PDB entry 8FR8 | electron microscopy, 2.76 A resolution | chains A and K of the 58 polymer chains in the assembly

Chain A:
Molecule: 23S rRNA
Source organism: Mycolicibacterium smegmatis MC2 155
Sequence (3119 nucleotides; numbered 2 to 3120; the number before each row is that of its first residue):
     2 AAGUGUUUAA GGGCGCAUGG UGGAUGCCUU GGCACUGGGA GCCGAUGAAG GACGUAGGAG
    62 GCUGCGAUAA GCCUCGGGGA GCUGUCAACC GAGCGUUGAU CCGAGGAUGU CCGAAUGGGG
   122 AAACCCGGCA CGAGUGAUGU CGUGUCACCA GGCGCUGAAU AUAUAGGCGU CUGGGGGGAA
   182 CGCGGGGAAG UGAAACAUCU CAGUACCCGU AGGAAGAGAA AACAAAAUGU GAUUCCGUGA
   242 GUAGUGGCGA GCGAAAGCGG AGGAUGGCUA AACCGUAUGC AUGUGAUACC GGGUAGGGGU
   302 UGUGUGUGCG GGGUUGUGGG ACCUAUCUUU CCGGCUCUAC CUGGCUGGAG GGCAGUGAGA
   362 AAAUGUUGUG GUUAGCGGAA AUGGCUUGGG AUGGCCUGCC GUAGACGGUG AGAGCCCGGU
   422 ACGUGAAAAC CCGACGUCUG UCUUGAUGGU GUUCCCGAGU AGCAGCGGGC CCGUGGAAUC
   482 UGCUGUGAAU CUGCCGGGAC CACCCGGUAA GCCUGAAUAC UUCCCAGUGA CCGAUAGCGG
   542 AUUAGUACCG UGAGGGAAUG GUGAAAAGUA CCCCGGGAGG GGAGUGAAAG AGUACCUGAA
   602 ACCGUGCGCU UACAAUCCGU CAGAGCCCUC GACGUGUCGU GGGGUGAUGG CGUGCCUUUU
   662 GAAGAAUGAG CCUGCGAGUC AGGGACAUGU CGCGAGGUUA ACCCGGGUGG GGUAGCCGCA
   722 GCGAAAGCGA GUCUGAAUAG GGCGUAUCCA CACAAGAGUG UGUGGUGUAG UGGUGUGUUC
   782 UGGACCCGAA GCGGAGUGAU CUACCCAUGG CCAGGGUGAA GCGCGGGUAA GACCGCGUGG
   842 AGGCCCGAAC CCACUUAGGU UGAAGACUGA GGGGAUGAGC UGUGGGUAGG GGUGAAAGGC
   902 CAAUCAAACU CCGUGAUAGC UGGUUCUCCC CGAAAUGCAU UUAGGUGCAG CGUCGCAUGU
   962 UUCUUGCCGG AGGUAGAGCU ACUGGAUGGC CGAUGGGCCC CACAGGGUUA CUGACGUCAG
  1022 CCAAACUCCG AAUGCCGGUA AGUCCAAGAG UGCGGCAGUG AGACGGCGGG GGAUAAGCUC
  1082 CGUGCGUCGA GAGGGAAACA GCCCAGAUCG CCGGCUAAGG CCCCUAAGCG UGUGCUAAGU
  1142 GGAAAAGGAU GUGCAGUCGC GAAGACAACC AGGAGGUUGG CUUAGAAGCA GCCACCCUUG
  1202 AAAGAGUGCG UAAUAGCUCA CUGGUCAAGU GAUUGUGCGC CGAUAAUGUA GCGGGGCUCA
  1262 AGCACACCGC CGAAGCCGCG GCAGCCAACG UGUUGGCUGG GUAGGGGAGC GUCCUGCAUC
  1322 CGGUGAAGCC GCCGAGUGAU CGAGUGGUGG AGGGUGUGGG AGUGAGAAUG CAGGCAUGAG
  1382 UAGCGAUUAG GCAAGUGAGA ACCUUGCCCG CCGAAAGACC AAGGGUUCCU GGGCCAGGCC
  1442 AGUCCGCCCA GGGUGAGUCG GGACCUAAGG CGAGGCCGAC AGGCGUAGUC GAUGGACAAC
  1502 GGGUUGAUAU UCCCGUACCC GUGUAUGUGC GUCCAUGAUG AAUCAGCGGU ACUAACCAUC
  1562 CAAAACCACC GUGACCGCAC CUUUCGGGGU GUGGCGUUGG UGGGGCUGCA UGGGACCUUC
  1622 GUUGGUAGUA GUCAAGCGAU GGGGUGACGC AGGAAGGUAG CCGUACCGGU CAGUGGUAAU
  1682 ACCGGGGUAA GCCUGUAGGG AGUCAGAUAG GUAAAUCCGU CUGGCAUAUA UCCUGAGAGG
  1742 UGAUGCAUAG CCGAGUGAGG CGAAUUCGGU GAUCCUAUGC UGCCGAGAAA AGCCUCUAGC
  1802 GAGGACAUAC ACGGCCCGUA CCCCAAACCA ACACAGGUGG UCAGGUAGAG AAUACUAAGG
  1862 CGUACGAGUG AACUAUGGUU AAGGAACUCG GCAAAAUGCC CCCGUAACUU CGGGAGAAGG
  1922 GGGACCCACA UGGCGUGUAA GCCUUUACGG CCCAAGCGUG AGUGGGUGGC ACAAACCAGU
  1982 GAGAAGCGAC UGUUUACUAA AAACACAGGU CCGUGCGAAG UCGCAAGACG AUGUAUACGG
  2042 ACUGACGCCU GCCCGGUGCU GGAAGGUUAA GAGGACCCGU UAACUCCCUU UGGGGGUGAA
  2102 GCGGAGAAUU UAAGCCCCAG UAAACGGCGG UGGUAACUAU AACCAUCCUA AGGUAGCGAA
  2162 AUUCCUUGUC GGGUAAGUUC CGACCUGCAC GAAUGGCGUA ACGACUUCUC AACUGUCUCA
  2222 ACCAUAGACU CGGCGAAAUU GCACUACGAG UAAAGAUGCU CGUUACGCGC GGCAGGACGA
  2282 AAAGACCCCG GGACCUUCAC UACAACUUGG UAUUGGUGCU CGAUACGGUU UGUGUAGGAU
  2342 AGGUGGGAGA CUGUGAAGCU CACACGCCAG UGUGGGUGGA GUCGUUGUUG AAAUACCACU
  2402 CUGAUCGUAU UGGGCCUCUA ACCUCGGACC GUAUAUCCGG UUCAGGGACA GUGCCUGGUG
  2462 GGUAGUUUAA CUGGGGCGGU UGCCUCCUAA AAUGUAACGG AGGCGCCCAA AGGUUCCCUC
  2522 AACCUGGACG GCAAUCAGGU GUUGAGUGUA AGUGCACAAG GGAGCUUGAC UGCGAGACGG
  2582 ACAUGUCGAG CAGGGACGAA AGUCGGGACU AGUGAUCCGG CACCUCUGAG UGGAAGGGGU
  2642 GUCGCUCAAC GGAUAAAAGG UACCCCGGGG AUAACAGGCU GAUCUUCCCC AAGAGUCCAU
  2702 AUCGACGGGA UGGUUUGGCA CCUCGAUGUC GGCUCGUCGC AUCCUGGGGC UGGAGCAGGU
  2762 CCCAAGGGUU GGGCUGUUCG CCCAUUAAAG CGGCACGCGA GCUGGGUUUA GAACGUCGUG
  2822 AGACAGUUCG GUCUCUAUCC GCCGCGCGCG UCAGAAGCUU GAGGAAACCU GUCCCUAGUA
  2882 CGAGAGGACC GGGACGGACG AACCUCUGGU AUACCAGUUG UCCCACCAGG GGCACGGCUG
  2942 GAUAGCCACG UUCGGACAGG AUAACCGCUG AAAGCAUCUA AGCGGGAAAC CUCUUCCAAG
  3002 ACCAGGCUUC UCACCCUCUA GGAGGGAUAA GGCCCCCCGC AGACCACGGG AUUGAUAGAC
  3062 CAGACCUGGA AGCCUAGUAA UAGGUGCAGG GAACUGGCAC UAACCGGCCG AAAACUUAC

Chain K:
Protein: 50S ribosomal protein L2
Source organism: Mycolicibacterium smegmatis MC2 155
UniProt: A0QSD4 (RL2_MYCS2); numbering as in UniProt (aligned over 2-276)
Sequence (275 residues; row label = number of the first residue in the row):
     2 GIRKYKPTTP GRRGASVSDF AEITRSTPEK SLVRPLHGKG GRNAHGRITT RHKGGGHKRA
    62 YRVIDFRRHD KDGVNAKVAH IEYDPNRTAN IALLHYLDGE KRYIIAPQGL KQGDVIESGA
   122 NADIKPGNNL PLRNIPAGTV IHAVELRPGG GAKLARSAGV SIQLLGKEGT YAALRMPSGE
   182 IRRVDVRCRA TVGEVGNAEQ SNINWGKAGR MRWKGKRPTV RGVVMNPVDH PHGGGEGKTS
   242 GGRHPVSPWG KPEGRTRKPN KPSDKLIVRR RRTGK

Chain A / chain K interface:
Pairs across the interface (297):
  C805(A) / Arg-43(K)  hydrogen bond to the sugar
  C805(A) / Arg-218(K)  hydrogen bond to the phosphate
  C806(A) / Lys-40(K)  hydrogen bond to the sugar
  C806(A) / Gly-41(K)  sugar contact
  C806(A) / Arg-43(K)  hydrogen bond to the sugar
  C806(A) / Gly-55(K)  phosphate contact
  C806(A) / Gly-56(K)  phosphate contact
  C806(A) / Arg-213(K)  salt bridge to the phosphate
  C806(A) / Arg-218(K)  salt bridge to the phosphate
  C807(A) / His-38(K)  sugar contact
  C807(A) / Gly-39(K)  hydrogen bond to the phosphate
  C807(A) / Gly-55(K)  phosphate contact
  C807(A) / Gly-56(K)  hydrogen bond to the phosphate
  A808(A) / His-38(K)  phosphate contact
  A808(A) / Gly-39(K)  hydrogen bond to the phosphate
  U809(A) / Lys-59(K)  salt bridge to the phosphate
  A820(A) / Lys-7(K)  phosphate contact
  A820(A) / Thr-9(K)  sugar contact
  A821(A) / Arg-4(K)  sugar contact
  A821(A) / Lys-7(K)  sugar contact
  A842(A) / Thr-9(K)  base contact
  A842(A) / Arg-13(K)  sugar contact
  G843(A) / Thr-10(K)  hydrogen bond to the phosphate
  G843(A) / Arg-13(K)  sugar contact
  G844(A) / Thr-10(K)  hydrogen bond to the phosphate
  G844(A) / Gly-12(K)  phosphate contact
  G844(A) / Arg-13(K)  salt bridge to the phosphate
  G844(A) / Lys-208(K)  hydrogen bond to the sugar
  G844(A) / Ala-209(K)  hydrogen bond to the base
  G844(A) / Gly-210(K)  hydrogen bond to the base
  C845(A) / Thr-10(K)  sugar contact
  G878(A) / Lys-208(K)  phosphate contact
  A879(A) / Lys-208(K)  salt bridge to the phosphate
  A879(A) / Ala-209(K)  base contact
  A879(A) / Gly-210(K)  sugar contact
  A879(A) / Arg-213(K)  hydrogen bond to the base
  A879(A) / Trp-214(K)  hydrogen bond to the phosphate
  G887(A) / Arg-43(K)  base contact
  G887(A) / Gly-47(K)  sugar contact
  U888(A) / His-46(K)  sugar contact
  U888(A) / Gly-47(K)  sugar contact
  U888(A) / Arg-48(K)  sugar contact
  A889(A) / Arg-48(K)  salt bridge to the phosphate
  G890(A) / Arg-48(K)  salt bridge to the phosphate
  G892(A) / Arg-48(K)  hydrogen bond to the sugar
  G893(A) / Arg-48(K)  sugar contact
  U894(A) / Arg-48(K)  phosphate contact
  U894(A) / Ile-49(K)  hydrogen bond to the phosphate
  G895(A) / Ile-49(K)  phosphate contact
  G895(A) / Arg-218(K)  salt bridge to the phosphate
  G895(A) / Asp-230(K)  hydrogen bond to the base
  A896(A) / Arg-213(K)  base contact
  A896(A) / Arg-218(K)  salt bridge to the phosphate
  A896(A) / Pro-219(K)  sugar contact
  A896(A) / Val-221(K)  sugar contact
  A897(A) / Val-221(K)  sugar contact
  A897(A) / Val-225(K)  hydrogen bond to the sugar
  A897(A) / Met-226(K)  base contact
  A897(A) / Asp-230(K)  base contact
  A898(A) / Val-225(K)  phosphate contact
  A898(A) / Asn-227(K)  base contact
  G899(A) / Asn-227(K)  sugar contact
  G899(A) / Val-229(K)  base contact
  A908(A) / Val-229(K)  base contact
  A1469(A) / His-38(K)  phosphate contact
  G1470(A) / His-38(K)  salt bridge to the phosphate
  C1485(A) / Ala-45(K)  phosphate contact
  C1485(A) / His-46(K)  phosphate contact
  G1486(A) / Ala-45(K)  phosphate contact
  G1645(A) / Ser-32(K)  phosphate contact
  U1646(A) / Lys-31(K)  salt bridge to the phosphate
  G1647(A) / Lys-31(K)  salt bridge to the phosphate
  A1648(A) / Lys-31(K)  hydrogen bond to the sugar
  G1711(A) / Asp-99(K)  base contact
  G1711(A) / Glu-101(K)  hydrogen bond to the sugar
  G1720(A) / Asp-99(K)  hydrogen bond to the base
  G1720(A) / Gly-100(K)  hydrogen bond to the sugar
  G1720(A) / Lys-102(K)  hydrogen bond to the phosphate
  U1721(A) / His-96(K)  salt bridge to the phosphate
  U1721(A) / Tyr-97(K)  sugar contact
  U1721(A) / Leu-98(K)  sugar contact
  U1721(A) / Gly-100(K)  sugar contact
  U1721(A) / Lys-102(K)  salt bridge to the phosphate
  C1722(A) / Lys-78(K)  sugar contact
  C1784(A) / Arg-4(K)  phosphate contact
  C1785(A) / Arg-4(K)  salt bridge to the phosphate
  C1785(A) / Ser-19(K)  phosphate contact
  C1785(A) / Phe-21(K)  phosphate contact
  G1786(A) / His-58(K)  base contact
  G1786(A) / Arg-211(K)  salt bridge to the phosphate
  G1786(A) / Trp-214(K)  stacking on the base
  A1787(A) / Phe-21(K)  base contact
  A1787(A) / Ser-27(K)  base contact
  A1787(A) / His-58(K)  sugar contact
  A1787(A) / Lys-59(K)  sugar contact
  A1787(A) / Arg-60(K)  salt bridge to the phosphate
  A1787(A) / Arg-63(K)  hydrogen bond to the sugar
  A1787(A) / Tyr-84(K)  stacking on the base
  A1787(A) / Pro-86(K)  phosphate contact
  G1788(A) / His-58(K)  hydrogen bond to the base
  G1788(A) / Lys-59(K)  sugar contact
  G1788(A) / Arg-60(K)  sugar contact
  G1788(A) / Ala-61(K)  hydrogen bond to the phosphate
  G1788(A) / Arg-63(K)  salt bridge to the phosphate
  G1788(A) / Pro-86(K)  phosphate contact
  A1789(A) / Pro-36(K)  sugar contact
  A1789(A) / Lys-59(K)  hydrogen bond to the sugar
  A1790(A) / Pro-36(K)  sugar contact
  U1911(A) / Arg-14(K)  hydrogen bond to the sugar
  C1912(A) / Pro-8(K)  phosphate contact
  G1913(A) / Pro-8(K)  base contact
  G1913(A) / Thr-9(K)  sugar contact
  G1913(A) / Arg-14(K)  hydrogen bond to the base
  A1990(A) / Pro-11(K)  hydrogen bond to the base
  C1991(A) / Pro-11(K)  base contact
  C2005(A) / Val-221(K)  sugar contact
  C2005(A) / Arg-222(K)  salt bridge to the phosphate
  C2005(A) / Val-225(K)  phosphate contact
  A2006(A) / Pro-219(K)  sugar contact
  A2006(A) / Thr-220(K)  sugar contact
  A2006(A) / Val-221(K)  phosphate contact
  A2006(A) / Arg-222(K)  salt bridge to the phosphate
  C2007(A) / Lys-208(K)  sugar contact
  C2007(A) / Ala-209(K)  hydrogen bond to the sugar
  C2007(A) / Thr-220(K)  hydrogen bond to the phosphate
  A2008(A) / Asn-205(K)  hydrogen bond to the sugar
  A2008(A) / Trp-206(K)  phosphate contact
  A2008(A) / Gly-207(K)  hydrogen bond to the sugar
  A2008(A) / Lys-208(K)  sugar contact
  A2008(A) / Met-212(K)  sugar contact
  G2009(A) / Ile-204(K)  phosphate contact
  G2009(A) / Asn-205(K)  sugar contact
  G2009(A) / Trp-206(K)  hydrogen bond to the phosphate
  C2013(A) / Glu-254(K)  sugar contact
  C2013(A) / Thr-274(K)  phosphate contact
  C2013(A) / Gly-275(K)  phosphate contact
  G2014(A) / Gly-255(K)  sugar contact
  G2014(A) / Arg-256(K)  salt bridge to the phosphate
  G2014(A) / Thr-257(K)  hydrogen bond to the sugar
  G2014(A) / Arg-272(K)  salt bridge to the phosphate
  G2014(A) / Thr-274(K)  phosphate contact
  U2015(A) / Arg-256(K)  phosphate contact
  U2015(A) / Thr-257(K)  sugar contact
  U2015(A) / Arg-258(K)  phosphate contact
  U2015(A) / Arg-272(K)  salt bridge to the phosphate
  G2016(A) / Leu-155(K)  base contact
  G2016(A) / Met-177(K)  base contact
  G2016(A) / Pro-178(K)  base contact
  G2016(A) / Ser-179(K)  hydrogen bond to the base
  G2016(A) / Glu-181(K)  hydrogen bond to the sugar
  G2016(A) / Arg-183(K)  hydrogen bond to the phosphate
  G2016(A) / Arg-258(K)  salt bridge to the phosphate
  G2016(A) / Ile-268(K)  sugar contact
  C2017(A) / Leu-147(K)  sugar contact
  C2017(A) / Lys-154(K)  sugar contact
  C2017(A) / Arg-183(K)  salt bridge to the phosphate
  C2017(A) / Arg-258(K)  salt bridge to the phosphate
  C2017(A) / Lys-262(K)  salt bridge to the phosphate
  C2017(A) / Ser-264(K)  hydrogen bond to the phosphate
  G2018(A) / Lys-154(K)  salt bridge to the phosphate
  A2020(A) / Thr-257(K)  hydrogen bond to the sugar
  A2020(A) / Lys-259(K)  phosphate contact
  G2021(A) / Thr-50(K)  base contact
  G2021(A) / Thr-51(K)  hydrogen bond to the base
  G2021(A) / Trp-250(K)  sugar contact
  G2021(A) / Thr-257(K)  phosphate contact
  G2021(A) / Lys-259(K)  salt bridge to the phosphate
  U2022(A) / Ile-49(K)  sugar contact
  U2022(A) / Thr-50(K)  hydrogen bond to the sugar
  U2022(A) / Trp-250(K)  sugar contact
  U2022(A) / Lys-252(K)  salt bridge to the phosphate
  C2023(A) / Asn-44(K)  hydrogen bond to the base
  C2023(A) / His-46(K)  hydrogen bond to the sugar
  C2023(A) / Arg-48(K)  hydrogen bond to the phosphate
  C2023(A) / Thr-50(K)  sugar contact
  G2024(A) / His-46(K)  sugar contact
  G2024(A) / Arg-48(K)  salt bridge to the phosphate
  G2028(A) / His-46(K)  base contact
  A2029(A) / Asn-44(K)  hydrogen bond to the base
  A2029(A) / Ala-45(K)  hydrogen bond to the sugar
  C2030(A) / Lys-40(K)  phosphate contact
  C2030(A) / Gly-42(K)  hydrogen bond to the sugar
  C2030(A) / Arg-43(K)  hydrogen bond to the sugar
  C2030(A) / Asn-44(K)  sugar contact
  C2030(A) / Thr-50(K)  hydrogen bond to the base
  C2030(A) / Thr-51(K)  base contact
  G2031(A) / Lys-40(K)  salt bridge to the phosphate
  G2031(A) / Thr-51(K)  hydrogen bond to the sugar
  G2031(A) / Lys-54(K)  phosphate contact
  A2032(A) / Lys-54(K)  salt bridge to the phosphate
  U2033(A) / Arg-35(K)  base contact
  U2033(A) / Leu-37(K)  phosphate contact
  U2033(A) / Lys-40(K)  salt bridge to the phosphate
  U2033(A) / Tyr-62(K)  stacking on the base
  G2034(A) / Tyr-62(K)  phosphate contact
  G2034(A) / Asn-87(K)  sugar contact
  G2034(A) / Arg-88(K)  salt bridge to the phosphate
  G2034(A) / Arg-157(K)  salt bridge to the phosphate
  U2035(A) / Arg-88(K)  salt bridge to the phosphate
  U2035(A) / Lys-154(K)  hydrogen bond to the sugar
  U2035(A) / Leu-155(K)  sugar contact
  U2035(A) / Ala-156(K)  hydrogen bond to the sugar
  U2035(A) / Arg-157(K)  salt bridge to the phosphate
  U2035(A) / Ser-158(K)  phosphate contact
  A2036(A) / Ala-156(K)  hydrogen bond to the phosphate
  A2036(A) / Arg-157(K)  hydrogen bond to the phosphate
  A2036(A) / Ser-158(K)  hydrogen bond to the phosphate
  A2036(A) / Val-161(K)  phosphate contact
  A2036(A) / Pro-178(K)  sugar contact
  A2036(A) / Ser-179(K)  hydrogen bond to the sugar
  A2036(A) / Arg-272(K)  base contact
  U2037(A) / Ser-158(K)  hydrogen bond to the sugar
  U2037(A) / Ala-159(K)  hydrogen bond to the sugar
  U2037(A) / Gly-160(K)  base contact
  U2037(A) / Val-161(K)  phosphate contact
  U2037(A) / Pro-178(K)  phosphate contact
  U2037(A) / Ala-199(K)  hydrogen bond to the base
  U2037(A) / Gln-201(K)  hydrogen bond to the sugar
  U2037(A) / Ser-202(K)  hydrogen bond to the base
  A2038(A) / Thr-89(K)  sugar contact
  A2038(A) / Ser-158(K)  sugar contact
  A2038(A) / Gln-201(K)  hydrogen bond to the phosphate
  C2039(A) / Lys-54(K)  hydrogen bond to the phosphate
  G2040(A) / Thr-51(K)  sugar contact
  G2040(A) / Arg-52(K)  phosphate contact
  G2040(A) / Lys-54(K)  salt bridge to the phosphate
  G2041(A) / Arg-52(K)  salt bridge to the phosphate
  G2041(A) / His-53(K)  salt bridge to the phosphate
  G2041(A) / Val-247(K)  sugar contact
  G2041(A) / Ser-248(K)  sugar contact
  G2041(A) / Pro-249(K)  phosphate contact
  G2041(A) / Glu-254(K)  hydrogen bond to the base
  A2042(A) / Arg-52(K)  salt bridge to the phosphate
  A2042(A) / His-231(K)  salt bridge to the phosphate
  A2042(A) / His-233(K)  hydrogen bond to the phosphate
  A2042(A) / Val-247(K)  sugar contact
  A2042(A) / Pro-249(K)  phosphate contact
  C2043(A) / Arg-222(K)  phosphate contact
  C2043(A) / Gly-223(K)  hydrogen bond to the phosphate
  C2043(A) / Val-224(K)  hydrogen bond to the phosphate
  C2043(A) / His-233(K)  salt bridge to the phosphate
  U2044(A) / Arg-222(K)  salt bridge to the phosphate
  U2044(A) / Val-224(K)  phosphate contact
  G2045(A) / Arg-222(K)  hydrogen bond to the base
  U2058(A) / His-245(K)  hydrogen bond to the base
  G2059(A) / His-245(K)  sugar contact
  C2060(A) / Glu-254(K)  sugar contact
  C2060(A) / Gly-255(K)  phosphate contact
  U2061(A) / Gly-255(K)  phosphate contact
  U2061(A) / Arg-256(K)  hydrogen bond to the sugar
  G2062(A) / Arg-256(K)  salt bridge to the phosphate
  A2125(A) / His-245(K)  base contact
  A2125(A) / Pro-246(K)  sugar contact
  C2126(A) / Ser-241(K)  hydrogen bond to the phosphate
  C2126(A) / Arg-244(K)  sugar contact
  C2126(A) / His-245(K)  base contact
  G2127(A) / Ser-241(K)  phosphate contact
  U2195(A) / Lys-239(K)  sugar contact
  U2195(A) / Thr-240(K)  hydrogen bond to the sugar
  U2195(A) / Ser-241(K)  sugar contact
  G2196(A) / Lys-239(K)  phosphate contact
  A2201(A) / Arg-14(K)  base contact
  C2296(A) / Pro-228(K)  sugar contact
  U2297(A) / Pro-228(K)  phosphate contact
  U2298(A) / Arg-244(K)  salt bridge to the phosphate
  U2425(A) / Arg-148(K)  hydrogen bond to the sugar
  G2427(A) / Arg-148(K)  salt bridge to the phosphate
  G2427(A) / Pro-149(K)  hydrogen bond to the sugar
  G2427(A) / Gly-150(K)  sugar contact
  G2427(A) / Gly-151(K)  hydrogen bond to the sugar
  G2428(A) / Arg-68(K)  hydrogen bond to the phosphate
  G2428(A) / Gly-150(K)  sugar contact
  A2429(A) / Arg-68(K)  salt bridge to the phosphate
  A2445(A) / Arg-188(K)  hydrogen bond to the sugar
  G2446(A) / Arg-188(K)  salt bridge to the phosphate
  G2447(A) / Lys-266(K)  hydrogen bond to the phosphate
  G2448(A) / Lys-266(K)  salt bridge to the phosphate
  A2451(A) / Asn-261(K)  sugar contact
  G2463(A) / Pro-232(K)  phosphate contact
  G2463(A) / Arg-244(K)  salt bridge to the phosphate
  G2463(A) / Trp-250(K)  sugar contact
  G2463(A) / Gly-251(K)  sugar contact
  A2814(A) / Gly-238(K)  phosphate contact
  A2814(A) / Lys-239(K)  phosphate contact
  C2815(A) / Gly-238(K)  phosphate contact
  C2815(A) / Lys-239(K)  hydrogen bond to the phosphate
  U2820(A) / Gly-243(K)  hydrogen bond to the sugar
  G2821(A) / Gly-243(K)  sugar contact
  A2822(A) / Pro-228(K)  phosphate contact
  A2822(A) / Gly-234(K)  phosphate contact
  A2822(A) / Gly-235(K)  phosphate contact
  A2822(A) / Gly-236(K)  hydrogen bond to the phosphate
  A2822(A) / Thr-240(K)  phosphate contact
  G2823(A) / Gly-235(K)  phosphate contact
  G2823(A) / Gly-236(K)  hydrogen bond to the phosphate
  G2823(A) / Glu-237(K)  hydrogen bond to the base
  A2824(A) / Glu-237(K)  phosphate contact
Other interface residues (no listed pair), chain A (121 interface residues in all): G1650, A2019, A2027, C2450, G2462, A2813
Other interface residues (no listed pair), chain K (146 interface residues in all): Tyr-6, Val-18, Pro-29, Val-34, Phe-67, Tyr-172, Asn-198, Lys-215, Arg-271

In short:
121 residues of chain A face 146 of chain K across their interface, with 85 hydrogen bonds, 52 salt bridges
and 3 aromatic stacking contacts. Polar pairs include G844(A)/Ala-209(K), G844(A)/Gly-210(K) and
A879(A)/Arg-213(K).
Here chain A is 23S rRNA and chain K is 50S ribosomal protein L2, both from Mycolicibacterium smegmatis MC2
155. Entry 8FR8 (Structure of Mycobacterium smegmatis Rsh bound to a 70S translation initiation complex) was
determined by electron microscopy.
